Entry 6CR5 (X-ray diffraction, 1.98 A resolution); this record covers chains T and A of the 4 polymer chains in the assembly.

# Chain T
Molecule: Template Strand
Sequence (16 nucleotides; row label = number of the first residue in the row):
     1 CCGACTGCGC ATCAGC

# Chain A
Molecule: DNA polymerase beta
Source organism: Homo sapiens
Notes: EC 2.7.7.7, 4.2.99.-
Reference sequence: P06746 (DPOLB_HUMAN); residues 1-335 here = UniProt positions 1-335
Chain sequence (335 residues; each row starts with the number of its first residue):
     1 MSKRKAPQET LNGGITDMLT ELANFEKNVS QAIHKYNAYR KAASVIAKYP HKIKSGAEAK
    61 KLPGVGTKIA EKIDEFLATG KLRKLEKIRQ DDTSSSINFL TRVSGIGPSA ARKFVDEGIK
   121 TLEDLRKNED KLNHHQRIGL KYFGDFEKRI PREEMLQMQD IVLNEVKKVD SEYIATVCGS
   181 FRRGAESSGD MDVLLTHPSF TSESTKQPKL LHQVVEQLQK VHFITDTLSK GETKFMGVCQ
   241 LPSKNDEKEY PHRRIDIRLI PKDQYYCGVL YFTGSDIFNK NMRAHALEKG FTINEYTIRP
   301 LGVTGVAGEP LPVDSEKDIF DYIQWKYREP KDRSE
Not modelled in the structure: 1-9
Ion coordination: Na+ site 1: Lys60, Leu62, Val65 (shared with 1 residue of chain D); Na+ site 2: Thr101, Val103, Ile106 (shared with 1 residue of chain P); Mg2+: Asp190, Asp192 (together with FCJ); Na+ site 3: Asp190, Asp192, Asp256 (together with FCJ)
Ligand contacts: FCJ (2'-deoxy-5'-O-[(R)-hydroxy{[(R)-hydroxy(phosphonomethyl)phosphoryl]oxy}phosphoryl]adenosine): Arg149, Gly179, Ser180, Arg183, Ser187, Ser188, Gly189, Asp190, Asp192, Tyr271, Phe272, Thr273, Gly274, Ser275, Asp276, Asn279, Arg283
Curated features (UniProtKB/Swiss-Prot):
  - region: Arg183 to Asp192 (DNA-binding)
  - active site: Lys72 (Nucleophile)
  - binding site (K(+)): Lys60, Leu62, Val65, Thr101, Val103, Ile106
  - binding site (Na(+)): Lys60, Leu62, Val65, Thr101, Val103, Ile106
  - binding site (dATP): Arg149, Ser180, Arg183, Gly189, Asp190
  - binding site (dCTP): Arg149, Ser180, Arg183, Gly189, Asp190
  - binding site (dGTP): Arg149, Ser180, Arg183, Gly189, Asp190, Asp192
  - binding site (dTTP): Arg149, Ser180, Arg183, Gly189, Asp190
  - binding site (Mg(2+)): Asp190, Asp192, Asp256
  - modified residue: Lys72 (N6-acetyllysine), Arg83 (Omega-N-methylarginine), Arg152 (Omega-N-methylarginine)
  - cross-link (Glycyl lysine isopeptide (Lys-Gly)): Lys41 (interchain with G-Cter in ubiquitin), Lys61 (interchain with G-Cter in ubiquitin), Lys81 (interchain with G-Cter in ubiquitin)
  - natural variant: Leu22 (L22P: Found in a gastric cancer sample; uncertain significance), Tyr39 (Y39C: Found in a gastric cancer sample; uncertain significance), Gly118 (G118V: Decreased DNA-directed DNA polymerase activity), Arg137 (R137Q: Decreased function in base-excision repair), Arg149 (R149I: Decreased DNA-directed DNA polymerase activity), Asp160 (D160N: Found in a gastric cancer sample; uncertain significance), Cys239 (C239R: Found in a gastric cancer sample; uncertain significance), Lys289 (K289M: Found in a colon cancer sample; uncertain significance), Asn294 (N294D: Found in a gastric cancer sample; uncertain significance), Glu295 (E295K: Found in a gastric cancer sample; uncertain significance)
  - mutagenesis: Phe25 (F25W: No effect on 5'-dRP lyase activity. Decreased ssDNA binding), His34 (H34G: Decreased 5'-dRP lyase activity. Decreased ssDNA binding), Lys35 (K35A: Decreased 5'-dRP lyase activity. Decreased ssDNA binding. Loss of 5'-dRP lyase activity; when associated with A-68 and A-72. Decreased ssDNA binding; when associated with A-68 and A-72 ...), Tyr39 (Y39F: No effect on 5'-dRP lyase activity; Y39Q: Abolishes DNA polymerase and 5'-dRP lyase activity), Lys41 (K41R: Abolishes ubiquitination; when associated with R-61 and R-81), Lys60 (K60A: Decreased 5'-dRP lyase activity. Decreased ssDNA binding), Lys61 (K61R: Abolishes ubiquitination; when associated with R-41 and R-81), Lys68 (K68A: No effect on 5'-dRP lyase activity. Decreased ssDNA binding. Loss of 5'-dRP lyase activity; when associated with A-35 and A-72. Decreased ssDNA binding; when associated with A-35 and A-72 ...), Glu71 (E71Q: No effect on 5'-dRP lyase activity. No effect on structure shown by circular dichroism. No effect on ssDNA binding), Lys72 (K72A: Severely reduced 5'-dRP lyase activity. Does not affect ssDNA binding. Loss of 5'-dRP lyase activity; when associated with A-35 and A-68. Decreased ssDNA binding ...), Glu75 (E75A: Slightly decreased 5'-dRP lyase activity. Decreased ssDNA binding. No effect on structure shown by circular dichroism), Lys81 (K81R: Abolishes ubiquitination; when associated with R-41 and R-61), 5 further mutagenesis entries in UniProt

# Chain T / chain A interface
Contacting residue pairs (28):
  DC5(T) with His34(A), stacking on the base
  DT6(T) with Asn37(A), base contact; Lys280(A), salt bridge to the phosphate; Arg283(A), hydrogen bond to the base; Ala284(A), sugar contact; Leu287(A), phosphate contact
  DG7(T) with Tyr271(A), base contact; Arg283(A), hydrogen bond to the sugar; Leu287(A), phosphate contact; Thr292(A), hydrogen bond to the phosphate; Ile293(A), sugar contact; Asn294(A), phosphate contact
  DC8(T) with Asn294(A), hydrogen bond to the phosphate; Glu295(A), sugar contact; Tyr296(A), phosphate contact
  DG9(T) with Thr233(A), phosphate contact; Lys234(A), hydrogen bond to the base; Arg258(A), sugar contact; Tyr296(A), hydrogen bond to the phosphate
  DC10(T) with Ser229(A), phosphate contact; Lys230(A), hydrogen bond to the phosphate; Gly231(A), phosphate contact; Glu232(A), hydrogen bond to the phosphate; Thr233(A), hydrogen bond to the phosphate; Lys234(A), hydrogen bond to the phosphate
  DA11(T) with Ser229(A), sugar contact; Lys230(A), hydrogen bond to the phosphate
  DT12(T) with Asn133(A), phosphate contact
Also at the interface, not in a pair above, chain A (22 interface residues in all): His134, Arg299

# Overview
The interface between chain T and chain A involves 8 residues on one side and 22 on the other; the contacts
include 11 hydrogen bonds, 1 salt bridge and 1 aromatic stacking contact. Polar pairs include
DT6(T)-Arg283(A), DG9(T)-Lys234(A) and DG7(T)-Arg283(A). Chain A binds compound FCJ.
Here chain T is Template Strand and chain A is DNA polymerase beta (Homo sapiens). Entry 6CR5 (Ternary complex
crystal structure of DNA polymerase Beta with a dideoxy terminated primer with CH2-beta, gamma ...) was
determined by X-ray diffraction together with 6BEL, 6BEM, 6CR3, 6CR4, 6CR6, 6CR7 and 20 further entries from
the same study.
